PDB entry 2WWA | electron microscopy, 8.90 A resolution (very low resolution: no residue pairs are listed; an interface is given only as per-side residue counts) | chains G and J of the 15 polymer chains in the assembly

# Chain G
Molecule: 25S RRNA
Source organism: Saccharomyces cerevisiae
Sequence (18 nucleotides; numbered 1912 to 1929; the number before each row is that of its first residue):
  1912 GCCAGCACCU UUGCUGGC

# Chain J
Protein: 60S ribosomal protein L19
Source organism: Saccharomyces cerevisiae
UniProt: P05735 (RL19_YEAST); residues 1-189 here = UniProt positions 1-189
Sequence (189 residues; each row starts with the number of its first residue):
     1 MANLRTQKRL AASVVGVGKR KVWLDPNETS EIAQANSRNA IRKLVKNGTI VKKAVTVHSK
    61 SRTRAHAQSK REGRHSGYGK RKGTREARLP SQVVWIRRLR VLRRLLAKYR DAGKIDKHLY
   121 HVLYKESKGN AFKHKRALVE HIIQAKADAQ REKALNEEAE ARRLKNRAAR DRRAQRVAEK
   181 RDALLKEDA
Not modelled in the structure: 54-189

# How chain G and chain J interact
At this resolution (9 A) residue pairs are not listed: 6 residues of chain G and 6 of chain J lie at the interface.

# Overview
The chain G/chain J interface involves 6 residues from each chain.
Chain G is 25S RRNA and chain J is 60S ribosomal protein L19, both from Saccharomyces cerevisiae; the
structure, Cryo-EM structure of idle yeast Ssh1 complex bound to the yeast 80S ribosome, was determined by
electron microscopy, deposited together with 2WW9 and 2WWB.
